1BWU - chains P and Q of the 4 polymer chains in the assembly; structure by X-ray diffraction, 2.80 A resolution.

# Chain P
Molecule: Protein (agglutinin)
Organism: Allium sativum
UniProtKB: Q38789 (Q38789_ALLSA); residues 1-106 here correspond to UniProt positions 18-123 (UniProt number = residue number + 17)
Amino-acid sequence (106 residues; row label = number of the first residue in the row):
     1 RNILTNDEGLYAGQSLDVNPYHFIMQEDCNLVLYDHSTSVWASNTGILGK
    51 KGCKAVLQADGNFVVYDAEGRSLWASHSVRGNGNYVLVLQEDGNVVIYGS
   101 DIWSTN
Differences from the reference sequence: conflict Thr5 (Met22 in Q38789), Asn19 (Glu36 in Q38789), Phe23 (Leu40 in Q38789), Ser39 (Ala56 in Q38789), Gly46 (Asp63 in Q38789), Leu48 (Pro65 in Q38789), Ala59 (Ser76 in Q38789)
Disulfide bonds: Cys29-Cys53
Residues lining bound ligands:
  - alpha-D-mannopyranose (MAN), molecule 1: Tyr21, Leu33, Asp35, Val40, Gly93
  - alpha-D-mannopyranose (MAN), molecule 2: Gln26, Asp28, Asn30, Val32, Tyr34, Ser39, Ala42
  - alpha-D-mannopyranose (MAN), molecule 3: Gln58, Asp60, Asn62, Val64, Tyr66, Ser72, Ala75, His77, Val79
  - alpha-D-mannopyranose (MAN), molecule 4: Asn84, Asp101, Ser104
  - alpha-D-mannopyranose (MAN), molecule 5: Gln90, Asp92, Asn94, Val96, Tyr98

# Chain Q
Molecule: Protein (agglutinin)
Organism: Allium sativum
UniProtKB: Q38784 (Q38784_ALLSA); residues 1-109 here correspond to UniProt positions 25-133 (UniProt number = residue number + 24)
Amino-acid sequence (109 residues; numbered 1 to 109; the number before each row is that of its first residue):
     1 RNILTNDEGLYAGQSLDVNPYHLIMQEDCNLVLYDHSTAVWSSNTDIPGK
    51 KGCKAVLQSDGNFVVYDAEGASLWASHSVRGNGNYVLVLQEDGNVVIYGS
   101 DIWSTNTYK
Differences from the reference sequence: conflict Thr5 (Met29 in Q38784), Asn19 (Glu43 in Q38784), Ser42 (Thr66 in Q38784), Ala71 (Arg95 in Q38784)
Disulfide bonds: Cys29-Cys53
Residues lining bound ligands:
  - alpha-D-mannopyranose (MAN), molecule 1: Gln26, Asp28, Asn30, Val32, Tyr34, Ala39, Ser42, Asp46
  - alpha-D-mannopyranose (MAN), molecule 2: Gln58, Asp60, Asn62, Val64, Tyr66, Ser72, Ala75, His77, Val79
  - alpha-D-mannopyranose (MAN), molecule 3: Asn84, Asp101, Ser104, Asn106, Tyr108
  - alpha-D-mannopyranose (MAN), molecule 4: Gln90, Asp92, Asn94, Val96, Tyr98
  - alpha-D-mannopyranose (MAN), molecule 5: Thr107, Tyr108, Lys109

# How chain P and chain Q interact
Pairs across the interface - 62 pairs, chain P then chain Q:
  Asn2(P) - Asn2(Q)  hydrogen bond
  Tyr21(P) - Lys109(Q)  hydrogen bond
  Leu33(P) - Thr107(Q)
  Asp35(P) - Lys109(Q)  salt bridge
  Trp41(P) - Thr105(Q)
  Trp74(P) - Trp103(Q)  hydrophobic
  Ser76(P) - Trp103(Q)  hydrogen bond (backbone-side chain)
  Ser78(P) - Ile102(Q)
  Ser78(P) - Trp103(Q)
  Arg80(P) - Ile102(Q)
  Asn84(P) - Tyr98(Q)
  Val86(P) - Tyr98(Q)  hydrophobic
  Val88(P) - Ile3(Q)  hydrophobic
  Asp92(P) - Thr107(Q)
  Asp92(P) - Tyr108(Q)
  Asp92(P) - Lys109(Q)  hydrogen bond (backbone-backbone)
  Gly93(P) - Thr107(Q)  hydrogen bond (backbone-side chain)
  Asn94(P) - Ser104(Q)
  Asn94(P) - Thr105(Q)  hydrogen bond
  Asn94(P) - Asn106(Q)  hydrogen bond (side chain-backbone)
  Asn94(P) - Thr107(Q)  hydrogen bond (side chain-backbone)
  Asn94(P) - Tyr108(Q)
  Val95(P) - Trp103(Q)  hydrophobic
  Val95(P) - Ser104(Q)
  Val95(P) - Thr105(Q)  hydrogen bond (backbone-backbone)
  Val96(P) - Asp101(Q)
  Val96(P) - Trp103(Q)
  Val96(P) - Ser104(Q)
  Ile97(P) - Asp101(Q)
  Ile97(P) - Ile102(Q)  hydrogen bond (backbone-backbone)
  Ile97(P) - Trp103(Q)  hydrogen bond (backbone-backbone)
  Tyr98(P) - Asn84(Q)
  Tyr98(P) - Val86(Q)  hydrophobic
  Tyr98(P) - Tyr98(Q)  hydrophobic
  Tyr98(P) - Ser100(Q)
  Tyr98(P) - Asp101(Q)
  Gly99(P) - Gly99(Q)  hydrogen bond (backbone-backbone)
  Gly99(P) - Ser100(Q)  hydrogen bond (backbone-backbone)
  Gly99(P) - Ile102(Q)
  Ser100(P) - Ile97(Q)
  Ser100(P) - Tyr98(Q)
  Ser100(P) - Gly99(Q)  hydrogen bond (backbone-backbone)
  Asp101(P) - Val96(Q)
  Asp101(P) - Ile97(Q)
  Ile102(P) - Ser78(Q)
  Ile102(P) - Arg80(Q)
  Ile102(P) - Ile97(Q)  hydrogen bond (backbone-backbone)
  Ile102(P) - Gly99(Q)
  Trp103(P) - Trp41(Q)  hydrophobic
  Trp103(P) - Phe63(Q)  hydrophobic
  Trp103(P) - Trp74(Q)  hydrophobic
  Trp103(P) - Ser76(Q)
  Trp103(P) - Ser78(Q)
  Trp103(P) - Val96(Q)
  Trp103(P) - Ile97(Q)  hydrogen bond (backbone-backbone)
  Ser104(P) - Asn94(Q)  hydrogen bond
  Ser104(P) - Val95(Q)
  Thr105(P) - Leu33(Q)
  Thr105(P) - Trp41(Q)
  Thr105(P) - Asn94(Q)  hydrogen bond (backbone-side chain)
  Thr105(P) - Val95(Q)  hydrogen bond (backbone-backbone)
  Asn106(P) - Asn94(Q)
Also at the interface, not in a pair above, chain P (32 interface residues in all): Ile3, Thr5, Val40, Tyr85, Gln90
Also at the interface, not in a pair above, chain Q (33 interface residues in all): Thr5, Gly61, Tyr85, Leu87, Val88, Gln90

# In short
32 residues of chain P and 33 residues of chain Q are in contact, with 19 hydrogen bonds and 1 salt bridge.
Polar contacts include Asp35(P)-Lys109(Q), Asn2(P)-Asn2(Q) and Tyr21(P)-Lys109(Q). 3 alpha-D-mannopyranose
molecules are bound between chain P and chain Q.
Here chain P is Protein (agglutinin) and chain Q is Protein (agglutinin), both from Allium sativum. Entry 1BWU
(Mannose-specific agglutinin (lectin) from garlic (allium sativum) bulbs complexed with alpha-D-mannose) was
determined by X-ray diffraction.
